PDB entry 9EID | X-ray diffraction, 1.38 A resolution | chain A

Chain A:
Protein: A broad-substrate spectrum lactate racemase A
From: Isosphaera pallida
UniProtKB: E8QWZ4 (E8QWZ4_ISOPI); residues 3-426 here correspond to UniProt positions 2-425 (UniProt number = residue number - 1)
Amino-acid sequence (425 residues; numbered 2 to 426; the number before each row is that of its first residue):
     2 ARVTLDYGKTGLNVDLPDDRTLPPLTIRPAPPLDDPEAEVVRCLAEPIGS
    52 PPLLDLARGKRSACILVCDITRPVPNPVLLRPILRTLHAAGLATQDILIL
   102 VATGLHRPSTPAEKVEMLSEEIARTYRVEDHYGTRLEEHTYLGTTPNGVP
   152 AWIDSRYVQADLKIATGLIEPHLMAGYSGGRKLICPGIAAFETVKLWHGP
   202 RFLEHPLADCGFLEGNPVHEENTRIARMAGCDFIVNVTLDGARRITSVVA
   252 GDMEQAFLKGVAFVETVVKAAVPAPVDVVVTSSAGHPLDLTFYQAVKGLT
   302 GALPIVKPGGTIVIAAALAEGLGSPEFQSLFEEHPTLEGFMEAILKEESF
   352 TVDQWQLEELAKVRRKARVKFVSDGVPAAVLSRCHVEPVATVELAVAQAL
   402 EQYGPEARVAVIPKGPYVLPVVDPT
Construct notes: expression tag (2)
Covalent attachments: Dithiodinicotinic acid mononucleotide (4EY) linked to Lys183
Ion coordination: Ni2+: His199 (together with Dithiodinicotinic acid mononucleotide)
Small-molecule neighbours:
  - Dithiodinicotinic acid mononucleotide (4EY; 3-methanethioyl-1-(5-O-phosphono-beta-D-ribofuranosyl)-5-(sulfanylcarbonyl)pyridin-1-ium): Cys69, Asp70, Thr72, Arg73, Ala103, Thr104, Gly105, Leu106, His107, His173, Ser179, Gly180, Leu184, Pro187, Gly188, Val195, Trp198, His199, Tyr294, Trp356
  - (2R)-2-oxidanylbutanoic acid (UCU): Arg73, His107, His173, Met175, Tyr294, Gln295, Lys298, Trp356, Gln357
Reported in the primary citation:
  - binding site for (2R)-2-oxidanylbutanoic acid: Met175, Tyr294, Trp356, Gln357
  - conformationally variable residues: Gln357
  - specificity-determining residues: Leu174, Met175 (proposed by the authors, not directly observed)
  - specificity-determining residues: Gln357
  - catalytic residues: His173 (proposed by the authors, not directly observed)
  - mutagenesis - Y294A: abolished binding to Dithiodinicotinic acid mononucleotide

Overview:
Bound to chain A: (2R)-2-oxidanylbutanoic acid. Dithiodinicotinic acid mononucleotide is covalently linked to
Lys183. From the paper: the catalytic residue His173; Y294A abolishes binding to Dithiodinicotinic acid
mononucleotide.
Chain A is A broad-substrate spectrum lactate racemase A (Isosphaera pallida); the structure, A
broad-substrate spectrum lactate racemase A from Isosphaera pallida in complex with D-2-Hydroxybutyrate, was
determined by X-ray diffraction together with 9EIF from the same study.
